Entry 7RDH (X-ray diffraction, 2.75 A resolution); this record covers chains A and E of the 8 polymer chains in the assembly.

# Chain A (and E)
Molecule: Hemagglutinin HA1 chain
Source organism: Influenza A virus (strain A/Hong Kong/1/1968 H3N2)
Notes: chain E of this document is another copy of the same molecule, construct and numbering; everything in this record applies to it too
UniProtKB: Q91MA7 (HEMA_I68A4); residues 11-329 here correspond to UniProt positions 27-345 (UniProt number = residue number + 16)
Chain sequence (323 residues; numbered 7 to 329; the number before each row is that of its first residue):
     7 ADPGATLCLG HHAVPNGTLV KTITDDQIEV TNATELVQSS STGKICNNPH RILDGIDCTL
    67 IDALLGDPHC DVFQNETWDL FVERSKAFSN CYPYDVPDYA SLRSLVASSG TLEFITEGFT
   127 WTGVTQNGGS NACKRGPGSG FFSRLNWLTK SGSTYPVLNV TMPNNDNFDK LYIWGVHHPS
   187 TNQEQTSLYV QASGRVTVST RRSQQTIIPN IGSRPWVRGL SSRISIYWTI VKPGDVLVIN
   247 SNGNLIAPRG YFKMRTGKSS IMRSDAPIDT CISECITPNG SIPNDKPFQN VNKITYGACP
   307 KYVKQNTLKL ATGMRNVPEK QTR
Disordered / not traced: 7-8, 325-329 (chain E: 7-8, 326-329)
Differences from the reference sequence: expression tag (7-10)
Curated features (UniProtKB/Swiss-Prot):
  - site: Arg-329 (Cleavage)
  - glycosylation (N-linked (GlcNAc...) asparagine): Asn-22, Asn-38, Asn-81, Asn-165, Asn-285
Disulfides: Cys-52/Cys-277, Cys-64/Cys-76, Cys-97/Cys-139, Cys-281/Cys-305
Covalently attached groups: N-acetylglucosamine (NAG) linked to Asn-38, Asn-165, Asn-285
Reported in the primary citation:
  - post-translational modification sites: Asn-38
  - conformationally variable residues: Asn-38
  - mutagenesis - N38D: increased binding to De novo designed protein H3mb

# Interface between chain A and chain E
Residue-residue contacts (19):
  Asp-101(A) / Gln-210(E)  hydrogen bond
  His-184(A) / Gln-210(E)
  Asn-216(A) / Thr-212(E)
  Ile-217(A) / Arg-201(E)
  Gly-218(A) / Asn-246(E)
  Ser-219(A) / Asn-165(E)
  Ser-219(A) / Ser-205(E)  hydrogen bond (backbone-side chain)
  Ser-219(A) / Val-244(E)
  Arg-220(A) / Ser-205(E)
  Arg-220(A) / Gln-210(E)  hydrogen bond
  Pro-221(A) / Ser-205(E)
  Pro-221(A) / Thr-206(E)
  Pro-221(A) / Arg-207(E)
  Pro-221(A) / Val-242(E)
  Pro-221(A) / Val-244(E)  hydrophobic
  Val-223(A) / Arg-207(E)
  Arg-229(A) / Thr-206(E)
  Arg-229(A) / Arg-207(E)
  Ser-231(A) / Gln-210(E)  hydrogen bond
Other interface residues (no listed pair), chain A (12 interface residues in all): Trp-222
Other interface residues (no listed pair), chain E (13 interface residues in all): Thr-203, Arg-208, Ile-214

# In short
12 residues of chain A face 13 of chain E across their interface; the contacts include 4 hydrogen bonds. Among
the polar pairs are Asp-101(A)/Gln-210(E), Ser-219(A)/Ser-205(E) and Arg-220(A)/Gln-210(E). Covalently linked
N-acetylglucosamine: at Asn-38(A), Asn-165(A) and Asn-285(A). The paper reports that N38D of chain A increases
binding to De novo designed protein H3mb; a modification site at Asn-38(A).
Chain A and chain E are both Hemagglutinin HA1 chain (Influenza A virus (strain A/Hong Kong/1/1968 H3N2)); the
structure, Crystal structure of the de novo designed binding protein H3mb in complex with the 1968 influenza
..., was determined by X-ray diffraction (same publication as 7OPB, 7S5B, 7N3T and 7N1K).
